PDB entry 1KYI | X-ray diffraction, 3.10 A resolution | chains I and N of the 24 polymer chains in the assembly

Chain I (and N):
Molecule: ATP-dependent protease hslV
Source organism: Haemophilus influenzae
Notes: EC 3.4.99.-; chain N of this document is another copy of the same molecule, construct and numbering; everything in this record applies to it too
UniProt: P43772 (HSLV_HAEIN); numbering as in UniProt (aligned over 1-174)
Amino-acid sequence (174 residues; numbered 1 to 174; the number before each row is that of its first residue):
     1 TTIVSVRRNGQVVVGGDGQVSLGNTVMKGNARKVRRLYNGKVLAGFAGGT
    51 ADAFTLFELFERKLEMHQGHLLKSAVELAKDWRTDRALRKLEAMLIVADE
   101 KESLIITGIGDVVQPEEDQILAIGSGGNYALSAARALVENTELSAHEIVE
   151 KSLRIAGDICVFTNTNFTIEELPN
Not modelled in the structure: 174
Covalently attached groups: compound LVS linked to T1
Small-molecule neighbours: LVS (4-iodo-3-nitrophenyl acetyl-leucinyl-leucinyl-leucinyl-vinylsulfone): Q19, V20, S21, L22, M27, K33, F46, A47, G48, G49, T50, A53, G124, S125, F162
Curated features (UniProtKB/Swiss-Prot):
  - active site: T2

Chain I / chain N interface:
Pairs across the interface - 20 pairs, chain I then chain N:
  N24(I) with I159(N); V161(N), hydrogen bond (backbone-backbone); F162(N)
  T25(I) with Y129(N); I159(N); V161(N)
  V26(I) with D158(N); I159(N), hydrogen bond (backbone-backbone); V161(N), hydrophobic
  Y129(I) with T25(N)
  D158(I) with V26(N)
  I159(I) with N24(N); T25(N); V26(N), hydrogen bond (backbone-backbone)
  C160(I) with N24(N)
  V161(I) with N24(N), hydrogen bond (backbone-backbone); T25(N); V26(N), hydrophobic; V161(N)
  F162(I) with N24(N)
Interface residues without a listed pair, chain I (10 interface residues in all): Q19
Interface residues without a listed pair, chain N (9 interface residues in all): C160

In short:
10 residues of chain I and 9 residues of chain N are in contact, with 4 hydrogen bonds. Backbone hydrogen
bonds pair N24(I)-V161(N) and V26(I)-I159(N). Covalently linked compound LVS: at T1(I). UniProt lists
active-site residue T2(I) on chain I.
Both chains are ATP-dependent protease hslV (Haemophilus influenzae). Entry 1KYI (HslUV (H. influenzae)-NLVS
Vinyl Sulfone Inhibitor Complex) was determined by X-ray diffraction.
